PDB entry 5FGI | X-ray diffraction, 2.90 A resolution | chains O and U of the 28 polymer chains in the assembly

# Chain O
Name: Proteasome subunit alpha type-2
Organism: Saccharomyces cerevisiae (strain ATCC 204508 / S288c)
Notes: EC 3.4.25.1
Reference sequence: P23639 (PSA2_YEAST); residue numbers follow UniProt; this construct covers 1-250
Sequence (250 residues; numbered 1 to 250; the number before each row is that of its first residue):
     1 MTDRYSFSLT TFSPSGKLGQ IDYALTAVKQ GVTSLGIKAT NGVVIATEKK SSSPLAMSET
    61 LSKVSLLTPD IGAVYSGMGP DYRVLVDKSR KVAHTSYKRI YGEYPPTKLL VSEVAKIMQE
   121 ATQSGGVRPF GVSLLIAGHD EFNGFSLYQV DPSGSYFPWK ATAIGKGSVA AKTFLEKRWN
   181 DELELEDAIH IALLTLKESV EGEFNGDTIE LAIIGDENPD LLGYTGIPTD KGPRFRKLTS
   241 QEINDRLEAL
Unresolved in the structure: 1

# Chain U
Name: Proteasome subunit alpha type-1
Organism: Saccharomyces cerevisiae (strain ATCC 204508 / S288c)
Notes: EC 3.4.25.1
Reference sequence: P21243 (PSA1_YEAST); residues -8 to 243 here correspond to UniProt positions 1-252 (UniProt number = residue number + 9)
Sequence (252 residues; each row starts with the number of its first residue; numbers below 1 keep their minus sign (Met-8 is residue -8)):
    -8 MSGAAAASAA GYDRHITIFS PEGRLYQVEY AFKATNQTNI NSLAVRGKDC TVVISQKKVP
    52 DKLLDPTTVS YIFCISRTIG MVVNGPIPDA RNAALRAKAE AAEFRYKYGY DMPCDVLAKR
   112 MANLSQIYTQ RAYMRPLGVI LTFVSVDEEL GPSIYKTDPA GYYVGYKATA TGPKQQEITT
   172 NLENHFKKSK IDHINEESWE KVVEFAITHM IDALGTEFSK NDLEVGVATK DKFFTLSAEN
   232 IEERLVAIAE QD
Unresolved in the structure: -8 to 1, 243

# How chain O and chain U interact
Pairs across the interface (65; chain O residue first):
  Asp3(O) with Tyr124(U)
  Tyr5(O) with Ile7(U); Ala123(U), hydrophobic; Tyr124(U), hydrophobic
  Leu9(O) with Ile9(U), hydrophobic; Ala123(U), hydrophobic
  Gln20(O) with Ile9(U); Phe10(U), hydrogen bond (side chain-backbone)
  Tyr23(O) with Phe10(U), hydrophobic; Ser11(U); Pro12(U), hydrophobic; Gly14(U)
  Ala24(O) with Phe10(U), hydrophobic
  Thr26(O) with Pro12(U); Glu13(U)
  Ala27(O) with Gly14(U)
  Ser52(O) with Tyr153(U), hydrogen bond
  Pro54(O) with Lys158(U); Glu174(U)
  Leu55(O) with Tyr157(U); Lys158(U), hydrogen bond (backbone-backbone); Ala159(U); Thr170(U); Leu173(U), hydrophobic; Phe177(U), hydrophobic
  Ala56(O) with Gly156(U); Tyr157(U), hydrophobic
  Met57(O) with Arg37(U); Val155(U); Gly156(U), hydrogen bond (backbone-backbone); Tyr157(U); Lys158(U)
  Thr60(O) with Tyr146(U); Val155(U); Gly156(U), hydrogen bond (side chain-backbone)
  Leu61(O) with Tyr153(U), hydrophobic; Tyr154(U); Val155(U), hydrophobic
  Met78(O) with Phe10(U), hydrophobic; Leu16(U), hydrophobic
  Pro80(O) with Gln117(U); Ala151(U); Gly152(U); Tyr153(U)
  Asp81(O) with Gln117(U)
  Arg83(O) with Ala113(U), hydrogen bond (side chain-backbone); Asn114(U), hydrogen bond; Gly152(U), hydrogen bond (side chain-backbone); Tyr154(U)
  Val84(O) with Asn114(U); Gln117(U)
  Asp87(O) with Lys110(U), salt bridge; Asn114(U), hydrogen bond
  Gly126(O) with Arg122(U); Ala123(U), hydrogen bond (backbone-backbone)
  Val127(O) with Gln121(U); Arg122(U)
  Arg128(O) with Thr8(U); Phe10(U); Leu16(U); Thr120(U), hydrogen bond (side chain-backbone); Gln121(U), hydrogen bond (backbone-backbone)
  Pro129(O) with Phe10(U)
  Phe130(O) with Gln121(U)
  Gly131(O) with Phe10(U)
Other interface residues (no listed pair), chain O (30 interface residues in all): Thr2, Ser53, Ala121
Other interface residues (no listed pair), chain U (34 interface residues in all): Thr160

# Summary
Chain O and chain U form an interface of 30 and 34 residues respectively, with 12 hydrogen bonds and 1 salt
bridge. Among the polar pairs are Asp87(O)-Lys110(U), Gln20(O)-Phe10(U) and Ser52(O)-Tyr153(U).
Chain O is Proteasome subunit alpha type-2 and chain U is Proteasome subunit alpha type-1, both from
Saccharomyces cerevisiae (strain ATCC 204508 / S288c); the structure, Yeast 20S proteasome beta1-T1A beta2-T1A
double mutant in complex with Carfilzomib, was determined by X-ray diffraction (same publication as 5CZ4,
5CZ5, 5CZ6, 5CZ7, 5CZ8, 5CZ9 and 16 further entries).
